Entry 6PW2 (X-ray diffraction, 3.01 A resolution); this record covers chains B and E of the 6 polymer chains in the assembly.

== Chain B ==
Protein: Epstein-Barr nuclear antigen 1
Organism: Epstein-Barr virus (strain B95-8)
Reference sequence: P03211 (EBNA1_EBVB9); numbering as in UniProt (aligned over 461-607)
Sequence (147 residues; each row starts with the number of its first residue):
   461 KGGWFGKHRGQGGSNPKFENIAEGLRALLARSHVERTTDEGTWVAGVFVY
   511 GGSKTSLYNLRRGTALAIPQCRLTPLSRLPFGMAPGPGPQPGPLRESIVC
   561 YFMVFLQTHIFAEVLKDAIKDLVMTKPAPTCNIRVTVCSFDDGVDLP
UniProt features mapped onto this chain:
  - active site: Tyr-518 (For site-specific DNA endonuclease activity)
  - binding site (DNA): Lys-461, Tyr-518
  - site: Arg-491 (Interaction dimer-dimer), Tyr-518 (Interaction dimer-dimer. Required for episome maintenance and generation of immortalized B cells in the host)
  - mutagenesis: Arg-491 (R491A: Impaired cooperative DNA binding; R491E: Loss of DNA replication and cooperative DNA binding), Tyr-518 (Y518A: 10 fold decrease in DNA-binding; Y518A: Complete loss of endocucleoase nicks in the DNA; Y518E: Complete loss of DNA-binding; Y518F: No effect on DNA-binding ...), Asp-581 (D581A: Loss of DNA replication and cooperative DNA binding; D581E: Forms single dimer binding to DNA), Thr-585 (T585P: Decreased EBNA1-DNA binding, formation of functional chromatin, and origin recognition complex recruitment at oriP)
What the authors report for this chain:
  - binding site for the 62-nt DNA strand (chain E): Asn-480, Arg-538
  - mutagenesis - D581E: decreased binding to DS34
  - mutagenesis - D581E: unchanged expression
  - mutagenesis - R491E, D581E: unchanged binding to FR and DS regions of OriP

== Chain E ==
Molecule: 62-nt DNA strand
Sequence (62 nucleotides; numbered 1 to 62; the number before each row is that of its first residue):
     1 TAACCCTAATTCGATAGCATATGCTTCCCGTTGGGTAACATATGCTATTG
    51 AATTAGGGTTAG
Disordered / not traced: 1-2, 60-62

== Interface between chain B and chain E ==
Residue-residue contacts (23):
  Lys-461(B) / DT15(E)  hydrogen bond to the base
  Lys-461(B) / DA16(E)  sugar contact
  Lys-461(B) / DG17(E)  sugar contact
  Gly-462(B) / DA16(E)  hydrogen bond to the base
  Gly-462(B) / DG17(E)  sugar contact
  Gly-463(B) / DG17(E)  hydrogen bond to the base
  Gly-463(B) / DC18(E)  sugar contact
  Trp-464(B) / DC18(E)  hydrogen bond to the sugar
  Trp-464(B) / DA19(E)  sugar contact
  His-468(B) / DT20(E)  salt bridge to the phosphate
  Arg-469(B) / DA21(E)  hydrogen bond to the sugar
  Lys-477(B) / DG13(E)  hydrogen bond to the base
  Lys-477(B) / DA14(E)  base contact
  Asn-480(B) / DC12(E)  hydrogen bond to the phosphate
  Ser-513(B) / DA14(E)  hydrogen bond to the phosphate
  Thr-515(B) / DA14(E)  phosphate contact
  Thr-515(B) / DT15(E)  base contact
  Ser-516(B) / DG13(E)  phosphate contact
  Asn-519(B) / DG13(E)  hydrogen bond to the phosphate
  Lys-586(B) / DC12(E)  salt bridge to the phosphate
  Pro-589(B) / DG13(E)  phosphate contact
  Pro-589(B) / DA14(E)  phosphate contact
  Thr-590(B) / DG13(E)  hydrogen bond to the phosphate
Also at the interface, not in a pair above, chain B (18 interface residues in all): Phe-465, Pro-587, Ala-588

== Summary ==
18 residues of chain B and 10 residues of chain E are in contact, with 10 hydrogen bonds and 2 salt bridges.
Among the polar pairs are Lys-461(B)/DT15(E), Gly-462(B)/DA16(E) and Gly-463(B)/DG17(E). From the paper: a
binding site for the 62-nt DNA strand (chain E) at Asn-480(B) and Arg-538(B); D581E of chain B reduces binding
to DS34.
Here chain B is Epstein-Barr nuclear antigen 1 (Epstein-Barr virus (strain B95-8)) and chain E is a 62-nt DNA
strand. Entry 6PW2 (Structural Basis for Cooperative Binding of EBNA1 to the Epstein-Barr Virus Dyad Symmetry
Minimal Origin of ...) was determined by X-ray diffraction.
